PDB entry 2ZHG | X-ray diffraction, 2.80 A resolution | chains B and A

# Chain B
Molecule: 20-nt DNA strand
Sequence (20 nucleotides; row label = number of the first residue in the row):
     1 GCCTCAAGTT AACTTGAGGC

# Chain A
Molecule: Redox-sensitive transcriptional activator soxR
Source organism: Escherichia coli
UniProt: P0ACS2 (SOXR_ECOLI); residue numbers follow UniProt; this construct covers 1-154
Amino-acid sequence (154 residues; each row starts with the number of its first residue):
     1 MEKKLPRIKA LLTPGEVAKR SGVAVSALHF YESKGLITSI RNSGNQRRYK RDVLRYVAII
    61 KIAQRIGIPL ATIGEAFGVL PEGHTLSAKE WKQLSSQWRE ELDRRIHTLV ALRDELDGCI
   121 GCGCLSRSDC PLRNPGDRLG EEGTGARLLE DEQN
Not modelled in the structure: 1-9, 80-84, 136-154
UniProt features mapped onto this chain:
  - DNA-binding region: Pro-14 to Ser-33 (H-T-H motif)
  - region: Cys-119 to Cys-130 (Might be part of a sensor region)
  - binding site ([2Fe-2S] cluster): Cys-119, Cys-122, Cys-124, Cys-130
  - natural variant: Arg-20 (R20C: In soxR102)
Metal / ion sites: 2Fe-2S cluster Fe: Cys-119, Cys-122, Cys-124, Cys-130
Residues lining bound ligands: 2Fe-2S cluster (FES): Cys-119, Cys-122, Gly-123, Cys-124, Leu-125, Asp-129, Cys-130, Pro-131
Reported in the primary citation:
  - contacts within the chain: Tyr-56/Leu-86 (hydrophobic contact), Ile-59/Leu-86 (hydrophobic contact), Ala-76/Leu-94 (hydrophobic contact), Phe-77/Leu-94 (hydrophobic contact), Ile-59/Trp-98 (hydrophobic contact), Ala-63/Trp-98 (hydrophobic contact), Ile-68/Trp-98 (hydrophobic contact)
  - 2Fe-2S cluster coordination: Cys-119, Cys-122, Cys-124, Cys-130
  - binding site for 2Fe-2S cluster: Gly-123, Leu-125, Asp-129, Pro-131
  - self-association interface (contacts with another copy of this molecule); pairs are residue here / residue on that copy: Arg-55/Gly-123 (hydrogen bond), Arg-55/Cys-124 (hydrogen bond), Arg-65/Leu-132 (hydrogen bond), Arg-65/Glu-115 (hydrogen bond), Trp-91/Cys-119 (hydrogen bond), Ile-59, Ile-62, Trp-91, Ser-95, Ile-106, Leu-109, Leu-112, Leu-116, Leu-125, Leu-132
  - binding site for the 20-nt DNA strand (chain B): Ser-26, His-29, Phe-30
  - specificity-determining residues: Ser-26, Phe-30 (proposed by the authors, not directly observed)
  - mutagenesis - Y31H, L36V, I62V, I73F, I106T: decreased binding to the 20-nt DNA strand (chain B) (citing earlier work)
  - mutagenesis - L94P, S95P: decreased signaling (citing earlier work)
  - mutagenesis - R20C: increased signaling (citing earlier work)

# Chain B / chain A interface
Residue-residue contacts - 11 pairs, chain B then chain A:
  DA12(B) with Phe-30(A), sugar contact; Pro-69(A), phosphate contact; Leu-70(A), hydrogen bond to the phosphate
  DC13(B) with Phe-30(A), sugar contact; Tyr-31(A), hydrogen bond to the phosphate; Gln-64(A), hydrogen bond to the phosphate; Leu-70(A), phosphate contact
  DT14(B) with Ala-24(A), phosphate contact; Ser-26(A), phosphate contact; Ala-27(A), hydrogen bond to the phosphate
  DT15(B) with Ser-26(A), base contact
Other interface residues (no listed pair), chain A (9 interface residues in all): Ala-71

# Overview
The interface between chain B and chain A involves 4 residues on one side and 9 on the other; the contacts
include 4 hydrogen bonds. Polar pairs include DA12(B)/Leu-70(A), DC13(B)/Tyr-31(A) and DC13(B)/Gln-64(A). From
the paper: a binding site for 2Fe-2S cluster at Gly-123(A), Leu-125(A) and Asp-129(A) among others; Y31H, L36V
and I62V of chain A, among others, reduce binding to the 20-nt DNA strand (chain B); 8 substitutions were
tested in all.
Chain B is a 20-nt DNA strand and chain A is Redox-sensitive transcriptional activator soxR (Escherichia
coli); the structure, Crystal structure of SoxR in complex with DNA, was determined by X-ray diffraction (same
publication as 2ZHH).
